Entry 4DO1 (X-ray diffraction, 2.00 A resolution); this record covers chain A.

Chain A:
Name: Cytochrome P450
Source organism: Rhodopseudomonas palustris
UniProtKB: Q2IU02 (Q2IU02_RHOP2); residues 0-409 here correspond to UniProt positions 1-410 (UniProt number = residue number + 1)
Chain sequence (410 residues; each row starts with the number of its first residue; numbering starts at 0):
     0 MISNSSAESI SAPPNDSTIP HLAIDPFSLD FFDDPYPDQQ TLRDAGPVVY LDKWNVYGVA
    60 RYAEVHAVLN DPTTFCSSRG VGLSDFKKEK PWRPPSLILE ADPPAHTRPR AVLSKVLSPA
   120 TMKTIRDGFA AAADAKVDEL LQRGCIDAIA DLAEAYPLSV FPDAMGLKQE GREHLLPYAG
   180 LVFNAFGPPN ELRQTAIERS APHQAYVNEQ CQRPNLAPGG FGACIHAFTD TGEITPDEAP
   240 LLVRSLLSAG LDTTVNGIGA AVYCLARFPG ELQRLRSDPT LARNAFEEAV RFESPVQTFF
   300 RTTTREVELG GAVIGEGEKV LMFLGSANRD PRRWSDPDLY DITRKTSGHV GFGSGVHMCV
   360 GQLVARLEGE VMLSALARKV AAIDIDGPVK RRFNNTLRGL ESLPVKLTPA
Unresolved in the structure: 0-16
Metal / ion sites: heme Fe near C358 (its only coordinating residue here)
Small-molecule neighbours:
  - 4-methoxybenzoic acid (ANN): R92, S95, I97, L98, V181, F182, F185, S244, S247, A248, F298
  - heme (HEM): L68, V80, I97, L98, H105, R109, L112, L116, F160, S244, L245, A248, G249, T252, T253, G256, F285, V289, P294, V295, F298, R300, V349, G350, F351, G352, V355, H356, C358, V359, G360, V363, A364

In short:
Chain A binds heme and 4-methoxybenzoic acid.
Chain A is Cytochrome P450 (Rhodopseudomonas palustris); the structure, The crystal structures of
4-methoxybenzoate bound CYP199A4, was determined by X-ray diffraction (same publication as 4DNJ and 4DNZ).
